6GF3 - chains B and E of the 6 polymer chains in the assembly; structure by X-ray diffraction, 2.40 A resolution.

== Chain B ==
Name: Tubulin beta-2B chain
Organism: Bos taurus
UniProtKB: Q6B856 (TBB2B_BOVIN); the author numbering skips numbers that UniProt does not, so the offset changes along the chain: 1-42 = UniProt 1-42; 45-360 = UniProt 43-358; 369-455 = UniProt 359-445
Amino-acid sequence (445 residues; each row starts with the number of its first residue; note: 10 numbers in that range are skipped by the numbering (no residue carries them; nothing is unmodelled there)):
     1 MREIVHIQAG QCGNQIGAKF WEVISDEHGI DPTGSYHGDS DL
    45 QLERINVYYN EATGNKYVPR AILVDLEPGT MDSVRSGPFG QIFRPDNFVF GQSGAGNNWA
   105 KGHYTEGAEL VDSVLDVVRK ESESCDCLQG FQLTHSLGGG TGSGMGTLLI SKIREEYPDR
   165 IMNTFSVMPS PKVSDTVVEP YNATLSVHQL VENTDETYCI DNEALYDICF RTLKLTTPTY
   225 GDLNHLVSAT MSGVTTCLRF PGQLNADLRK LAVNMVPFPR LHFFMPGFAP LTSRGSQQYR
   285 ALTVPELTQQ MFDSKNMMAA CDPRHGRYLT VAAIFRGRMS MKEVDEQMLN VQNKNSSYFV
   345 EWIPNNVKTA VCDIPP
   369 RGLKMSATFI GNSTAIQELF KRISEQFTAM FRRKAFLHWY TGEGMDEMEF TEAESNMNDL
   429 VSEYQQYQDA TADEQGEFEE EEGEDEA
Not modelled in the structure: 1, 276-281, 439-455
Residues lining bound ligands:
  - Jerantinine B (EX5): Val238, Cys241, Gln247, Leu248, Asn249, Ala250, Lys254, Leu255, Asn258, Met259, Thr314, Val315, Ala316, Ala317, Ile318, Asn349, Asn350, Val351, Lys352, Ala354, Ile378
  - GDP (guanosine-5'-diphosphate): Gly10, Gln11, Cys12, Gln15, Ile16, Asn101, Ser140, Gly142, Gly143, Gly144, Thr145, Gly146, Val171, Pro173, Val177, Asp179, Glu183, Asn206, Leu209, Tyr224, Leu227, Asn228
Curated features (UniProtKB/Swiss-Prot):
  - motif: Met1 to Ile4 (MREI motif)
  - binding site (GTP): Gln11, Glu71, Ser140, Gly144, Thr145, Gly146, Asn206, Asn228
  - binding site (Mg(2+)): Glu71
  - modified residue: Ser40 (Phosphoserine), Thr57 (Phosphothreonine), Lys60 (N6-acetyllysine), Ser174 (Phosphoserine), Thr287 (Phosphothreonine), Thr292 (Phosphothreonine), Arg320 (Omega-N-methylarginine), Glu448 (5-glutamyl polyglutamate)
  - cross-link (Glycyl lysine isopeptide (Lys-Gly)): Lys60 (interchain with G-Cter in ubiquitin), Lys326 (interchain with G-Cter in ubiquitin)
What the authors report for this chain:
  - conformationally variable residues: Leu248, Ala250, Leu255
  - binding site for Jerantinine B: Leu248

== Chain E ==
Name: Stathmin-4
Organism: Rattus norvegicus
UniProtKB: P63043 (STMN4_RAT); residues 5-145 here correspond to UniProt positions 49-189 (UniProt number = residue number + 44)
Amino-acid sequence (143 residues; numbered 3 to 145; the number before each row is that of its first residue):
     3 MADMEVIELN KCTSGQSFEV ILKPPSFDGV PEFNASLPRR RDPSLEEIQK KLEAAEERRK
    63 YQEAELLKHL AEKREHEREV IQKAIEENNN FIKMAKEKLA QKMESNKENR EAHLAAMLER
   123 LQEKDKHAEE VRKNKELKEE ASR
Not modelled in the structure: 3-5, 29-43, 142-145
Sequence notes: initiating methionine (3); expression tag (4)
Curated features (UniProtKB/Swiss-Prot):
  - modified residue: Ser46 (Phosphoserine)

== How chain B and chain E interact ==
Residue-residue contacts (28):
  Tyr108(B) - His78(E)  hydrogen bond
  Tyr108(B) - Glu79(E)
  Tyr108(B) - Val82(E)  hydrophobic
  Tyr108(B) - Ile83(E)
  Leu152(B) - Glu79(E)
  Ser155(B) - Leu72(E)
  Ser155(B) - Lys75(E)
  Ser155(B) - Arg76(E)  hydrogen bond
  Lys156(B) - Arg76(E)
  Lys156(B) - Glu79(E)
  Arg158(B) - Leu68(E)
  Glu159(B) - Leu69(E)
  Glu159(B) - Leu72(E)
  Glu159(B) - Arg76(E)  salt bridge
  Pro162(B) - Glu65(E)
  Gln193(B) - Lys75(E)  hydrogen bond
  Glu196(B) - His71(E)  salt bridge
  Glu196(B) - Lys75(E)
  Thr409(B) - Glu89(E)
  Gly410(B) - Glu89(E)
  Glu411(B) - Val82(E)
  Glu411(B) - Ala86(E)
  Gly412(B) - Val82(E)
  Gly412(B) - Lys85(E)
  Gly412(B) - Ala86(E)
  Met413(B) - Val82(E)
  Asp414(B) - Lys85(E)  salt bridge
  Glu417(B) - His78(E)  salt bridge
Also at the interface, not in a pair above, chain B (19 interface residues in all): His107, Thr109, Asn197

== In short ==
19 residues of chain B and 14 residues of chain E are in contact; the contacts include 3 hydrogen bonds and 4
salt bridges. Among the polar pairs are Glu159(B)-Arg76(E), Glu196(B)-His71(E) and Asp414(B)-Lys85(E). The
paper reports a binding site for Jerantinine B at Leu248(B); conformational variability at Leu248(B),
Ala250(B) and Leu255(B).
Here chain B is Tubulin beta-2B chain (Bos taurus) and chain E is Stathmin-4 (Rattus norvegicus). Entry 6GF3
(Tubulin-Jerantinine B acetate complex) was determined by X-ray diffraction.
